Entry 9LWA (electron microscopy, 3.83 A resolution); this record covers chains B and C of the 3 polymer chains in the assembly.

Chain B:
Molecule: Terminator protein gp11
Source organism: Mycolicibacterium phage Mycofy1
Sequence (140 residues; row label = number of the first residue in the row):
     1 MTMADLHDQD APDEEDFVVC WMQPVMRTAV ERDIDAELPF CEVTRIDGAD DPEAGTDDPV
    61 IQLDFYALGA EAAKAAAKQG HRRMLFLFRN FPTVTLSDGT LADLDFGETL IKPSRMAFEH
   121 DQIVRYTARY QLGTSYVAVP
Disordered / not traced: 1-4

Chain C:
Molecule: Major tail protein
Source organism: Mycolicibacterium phage Mycofy1
UniProtKB: A0A0A7RVP8 (A0A0A7RVP8_9CAUD); residues 1-265 here = UniProt positions 1-265
Sequence (265 residues; row label = number of the first residue in the row):
     1 MTQPLTGTTP AAGGYTTVDN RLQGGHRTGL IAVAFRDALG TSTNISPHNA NGSVRWSPLA
    61 QDGQLRDDLF AHRLENGVWV ENTNPNEGWY LAGAFGEGNG PSSRPSIDTD DQMIEQSNWP
   121 FESDITKQDE PFTFQALQNL YPAIQRLANN LPLSDANGNP LVELPGEADG FSQPVDAEKI
   181 GRQFLLYGIR KKEGRYLYEV DAYDLAYLNN KGERKFGKRG TAAELTFKPE PSGYFMAMVD
   241 GEYKPIIKHT FIGGPAWDAL AGDGS
Disordered / not traced: 1-4, 262-265
Construct notes: conflict Ser53 (Thr in A0A0A7RVP8), Arg73 (Lys in A0A0A7RVP8), Phe216 (Leu in A0A0A7RVP8)

Chain B / chain C interface:
Contacting residue pairs (19; chain B residue first):
  Ala54(B) - Gln23(C)  hydrogen bond (backbone-side chain)
  Thr56(B) - Arg27(C)
  Asp57(B) - Arg27(C)  hydrogen bond (backbone-side chain)
  Asp58(B) - Arg27(C)  salt bridge
  Phe91(B) - Gly29(C)
  Phe91(B) - Lys191(C)  hydrogen bond (backbone-side chain)
  Thr93(B) - Lys191(C)
  Asp103(B) - Lys191(C)
  Asp103(B) - Lys192(C)
  Asp103(B) - Glu193(C)  hydrogen bond (side chain-backbone)
  Asp103(B) - Gly194(C)  hydrogen bond (side chain-backbone)
  Asp105(B) - Thr28(C)
  Asp105(B) - Gly29(C)  hydrogen bond (backbone-backbone)
  Phe106(B) - Arg27(C)
  Gly133(B) - Arg27(C)
  Thr134(B) - Arg27(C)
  Ser135(B) - Arg190(C)  hydrogen bond
  Tyr136(B) - Asn20(C)  hydrogen bond (backbone-side chain)
  Tyr136(B) - Lys192(C)  hydrogen bond (backbone-side chain)
Other interface residues (no listed pair), chain B (20 interface residues in all): Gln9, Gly55, Arg89, Pro92, Leu101, Glu108, Val137
Other interface residues (no listed pair), chain C (12 interface residues in all): Leu30, Glu97

Summary:
The interface between chain B and chain C involves 20 residues on one side and 12 on the other; the contacts
include 9 hydrogen bonds and 1 salt bridge. Polar contacts include Asp58(B)-Arg27(C), Ala54(B)-Gln23(C) and
Asp57(B)-Arg27(C).
Here chain B is Terminator protein gp11 and chain C is Major tail protein, both from Mycolicibacterium phage
Mycofy1. Entry 9LWA (Bacteriophage Mycofy1 distal head-to-tail interface (C6 symmetry)) was determined by
electron microscopy (same publication as 9LW6, 9LW7, 9LW8 and 9LW9).
